Entry 9FCM (X-ray diffraction, 1.94 A resolution); this record covers chains D and E of the 6 polymer chains in the assembly.

Chain D (and E):
Protein: Spike protein S2'
Source organism: Severe acute respiratory syndrome coronavirus 2
Notes: chain E of this document is another copy of the same molecule, construct and numbering; everything in this record applies to it too
UniProt: P0DTC2 (SPIKE_SARS2); numbering as in UniProt (aligned over 1159-1211)
Amino-acid sequence (55 residues; numbered 1157 to 1211; the number before each row is that of its first residue):
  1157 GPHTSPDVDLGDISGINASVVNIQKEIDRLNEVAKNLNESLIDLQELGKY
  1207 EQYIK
Disordered / not traced: 1157-1166 (chain E: 1157-1165, 1210-1211)
Differences from the reference sequence: expression tag (1157-1158)
Swiss-Prot annotation at these positions:
  - region: D1163 to E1202 (Heptad repeat 2)
  - glycosylation (N-linked (GlcNAc...) asparagine): N1173 (complex), N1194 (complex)
From the paper describing this entry:
  - mutagenesis - N1192D, E1195Q, L1197A, L1197F, I1198V, L1200A, L1200V, G1204E: unchanged binding to Single-domain antibody R3DC23
  - post-translational modification sites: N1194 (citing earlier work)
  - mutagenesis - S1196F, Q1201K: abolished binding to Single-domain antibody R3DC23
  - mutagenesis - N1194E, D1199N, E1202K, L1203G: decreased binding to Single-domain antibody R3DC23

Interface between chain D and chain E:
Contacting residue pairs (28; chain D residue first):
  I1172(D) with I1172(E), hydrophobic
  N1173(D) with I1172(E)
  V1176(D) with S1175(E)
  I1179(D) with I1179(E), hydrophobic
  Q1180(D) with I1179(E); E1182(E), hydrogen bond
  I1183(D) with I1179(E), hydrophobic; E1182(E)
  N1187(D) with R1185(E), hydrogen bond; L1186(E)
  A1190(D) with V1189(E), hydrophobic
  N1194(D) with L1193(E)
  L1197(D) with L1193(E); S1196(E); L1197(E), hydrophobic; L1200(E), hydrophobic
  L1200(D) with L1200(E), hydrophobic
  Q1201(D) with S1196(E)
  E1207(D) with E1207(E)
  Q1208(D) with Y1206(E); E1207(E), hydrogen bond (backbone-side chain); Q1208(E), hydrogen bond (backbone-backbone)
  Y1209(D) with L1203(E); Y1206(E); E1207(E)
  I1210(D) with Y1206(E), hydrogen bond (backbone-backbone); Q1208(E)
  K1211(D) with Y1206(E)
Interface residues without a listed pair, chain D (19 interface residues in all): L1186, L1193
Interface residues without a listed pair, chain E (19 interface residues in all): V1176, N1178, I1183, G1204

Summary:
The chain D/chain E interface involves 19 residues from each chain, with 5 hydrogen bonds. Polar contacts
include Q1180(D)-E1182(E), N1187(D)-R1185(E) and Q1208(D)-E1207(E). From the paper: N1194E, D1199N and E1202K
of chain D, among others, reduce binding to Single-domain antibody R3DC23; a modification site at N1194(D); 14
substitutions were tested in all.
Both chains are Spike protein S2' (Severe acute respiratory syndrome coronavirus 2). Entry 9FCM (Single-domain
antibody binding the SARS-COV2 S2) was determined by X-ray diffraction.
